7NE0 - chains A and D of the 4 polymer chains in the assembly; structure by X-ray diffraction, 3.25 A resolution.

[Chain A]
Name: Netrin-1
Source organism: Homo sapiens
UniProtKB: O95631 (NET1_HUMAN); residue numbers follow UniProt; this construct covers 24-453
Chain sequence (444 residues; each row starts with the number of its first residue):
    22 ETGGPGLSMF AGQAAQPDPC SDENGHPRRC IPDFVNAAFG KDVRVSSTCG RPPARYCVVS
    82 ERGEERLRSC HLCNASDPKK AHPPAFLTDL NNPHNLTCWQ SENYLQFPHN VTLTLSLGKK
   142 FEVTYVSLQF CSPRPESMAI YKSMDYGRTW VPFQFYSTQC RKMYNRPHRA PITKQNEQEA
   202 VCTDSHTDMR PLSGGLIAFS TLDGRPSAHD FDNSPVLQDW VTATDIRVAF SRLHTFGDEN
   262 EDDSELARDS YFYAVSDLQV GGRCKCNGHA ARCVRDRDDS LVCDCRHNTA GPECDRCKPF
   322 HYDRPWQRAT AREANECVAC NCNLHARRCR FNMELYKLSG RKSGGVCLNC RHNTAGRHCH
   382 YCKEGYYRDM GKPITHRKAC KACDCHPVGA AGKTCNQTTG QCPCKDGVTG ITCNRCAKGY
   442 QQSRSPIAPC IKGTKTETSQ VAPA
Not modelled in the structure: 22-37, 454-465
Disulfide bonds: Cys41-Cys51, Cys70-Cys94, Cys78-Cys91, Cys119-Cys152, Cys181-Cys203, Cys285-Cys294, Cys287-Cys304, Cys306-Cys315, Cys318-Cys338, Cys341-Cys350, Cys343-Cys368, Cys371-Cys380, Cys383-Cys401, Cys404-Cys416, Cys406-Cys423, Cys425-Cys434, Cys437-Cys451
Glycans and other covalent adducts: N-acetylglucosamine (NAG) linked to Asn95, Asn116, Asn131
Sequence notes: expression tag (22-23, 454-465)
Metal / ion sites: Ca2+: Phe107, Asp110, Thr118, Ser277
Residues lining bound ligands: 1,3,4,6-tetra-O-sulfo-beta-D-fructofuranose (YYJ): Arg182, Lys183, Pro188, His189
UniProt features mapped onto this chain:
  - glycosylation (N-linked (GlcNAc...) asparagine): Asn95, Asn116, Asn131, Asn417
  - natural variant: Arg351 (R351H: In a neuroblastoma sample)
Reported in the primary citation:
  - mutagenesis - Q443N/R445T: abolished binding to NEO1FN56
  - mutagenesis - Q443N/R445T: decreased binding to NEO1FN456

[Chain D]
Name: Repulsive Guidance Molecule B C-terminal region (chain D)
Source organism: Homo sapiens
UniProtKB: Q6NW40 (RGMB_HUMAN); numbering as in UniProt (aligned over 169-323)
Chain sequence (165 residues; row label = number of the first residue in the row; note: 1006 numbers in that range are skipped by the numbering (no residue carries them; nothing is unmodelled there); X marks 10 residues of unknown identity (built as UNK)):
   169 PHLRTFKDNF QTCKVEGAWP LIDNNYLSVQ VTNVPVVPGS SATATNKITI IFKAHHGCTD
   229 QKVYQAVTDD LPAAFVDGTT SGGDSDAKSL RIVERESGHY VEMHARYIGT TVFVRQVGRY
   289 LTLAIRMPED LAMSYEESQD LQLCVNGCPL SERID
  1330 XXXXXXXXXX
Not modelled in the structure: 264-267
Disulfide bonds: Cys181-Cys316
Sequence notes: conflict Gly225 (Glu in Q6NW40)
UniProt features mapped onto this chain:
  - mutagenesis: Ala186 (A186R: Severely impairs interaction with NEO1), Pro206 (P206N: Introduces a N-linked glycan; changes interaction with NEO1 from a 2:2 to a 1:1 stoichiometry)
Reported in the primary citation:
  - mutagenesis - A186R: decreased binding to Neogenin
  - post-translational modification sites: Tyr268 (citing earlier work)

[Chain A / chain D interface]
Residue-residue contacts - 5 pairs, chain A then chain D:
  Lys358(A) with Arg283(D), hydrogen bond (backbone-side chain); Val285(D)
  Leu359(A) with Arg283(D), hydrogen bond (backbone-side chain); Thr290(D)
  Gly361(A) with Arg283(D)
Other interface residues (no listed pair), chain A (6 interface residues in all): Leu356, Ser360, Arg378

[Summary]
The interface between chain A and chain D involves 6 residues on one side and 3 on the other, with 2 hydrogen
bonds. Among the polar pairs are Lys358(A)-Arg283(D) and Leu359(A)-Arg283(D). Ligands of chain A:
1,3,4,6-tetra-O-sulfo-beta-D-fructofuranose. The paper reports that Q443N/R445T of chain A abolish binding to
NEO1FN56; a modification site at Tyr268(D).
Here chain A is Netrin-1 and chain D is Repulsive Guidance Molecule B C-terminal region (chain D), both from
Homo sapiens. Entry 7NE0 (Structure of the ternary complex between Netrin-1, Repulsive-Guidance Molecule-B
(RGMB) and Neogenin) was determined by X-ray diffraction (same publication as 7NDG and 7NE1).
